6C7E - chain A; structure by X-ray diffraction, 1.43 A resolution.

[Chain A]
Molecule: cGMP-dependent 3', 5'-cyclic phosphodiesterase
Source organism: Homo sapiens
Notes: EC 3.1.4.17; fragment: phosphodiesterase 2A
UniProt: O00408 (PDE2A_HUMAN), isoform O00408-5; residues 579-917 here correspond to UniProt positions 323-661 (UniProt number = residue number - 256)
Amino-acid sequence (342 residues; numbered 576 to 917; the number before each row is that of its first residue):
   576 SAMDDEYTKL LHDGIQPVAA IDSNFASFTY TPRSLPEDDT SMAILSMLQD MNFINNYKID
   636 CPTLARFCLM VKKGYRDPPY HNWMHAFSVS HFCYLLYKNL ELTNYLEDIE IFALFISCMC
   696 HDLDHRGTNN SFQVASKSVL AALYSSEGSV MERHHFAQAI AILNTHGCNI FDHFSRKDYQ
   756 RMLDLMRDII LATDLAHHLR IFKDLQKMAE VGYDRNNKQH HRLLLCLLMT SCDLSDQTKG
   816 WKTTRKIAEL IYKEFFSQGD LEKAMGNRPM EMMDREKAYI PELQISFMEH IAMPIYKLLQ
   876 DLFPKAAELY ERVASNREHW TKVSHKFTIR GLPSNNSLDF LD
Differences from the reference sequence: expression tag (576-578)
Metal / ion sites: Zn2+: H660, H696, D697, D808; Mg2+ near D697 (its only coordinating residue here)
Ligand contacts: EOG (1-(2-chlorophenyl)-N,4-dimethyl[1,2,4]triazolo[4,3-a]quinoxaline-8-carboxamide): Y655, H656, T768, L770, D808, L809, Q812, I822, I826, Y827, F830, M845, M847, Q859, F862

[Summary]
Chain A binds compound EOG. H660, H696, D697 and D808 form the Zn2+ site.
Chain A is cGMP-dependent 3', 5'-cyclic phosphodiesterase (Homo sapiens); the structure, Crystal structure of
human phosphodiesterase 2A with
1-(2-chlorophenyl)-N,4-dimethyl-[1,2,4]triazolo[4,3-a]quinoxaline-8-carboxamide, was determined by X-ray
diffraction (same publication as 6C7D, 6C7F, 6C7G, 6C7I and 6C7J).
